Entry 4Y8Q (X-ray diffraction, 2.60 A resolution); this record covers chains S and T of the 32 polymer chains in the assembly.

# Chain S
Protein: Proteasome subunit alpha type-6
Organism: Saccharomyces cerevisiae (strain ATCC 204508 / S288c)
Notes: EC 3.4.25.1
UniProt: P40302 (PSA6_YEAST); residues 0-233 here correspond to UniProt positions 1-234 (UniProt number = residue number + 1)
Amino-acid sequence (234 residues; each row starts with the number of its first residue; numbering starts at 0):
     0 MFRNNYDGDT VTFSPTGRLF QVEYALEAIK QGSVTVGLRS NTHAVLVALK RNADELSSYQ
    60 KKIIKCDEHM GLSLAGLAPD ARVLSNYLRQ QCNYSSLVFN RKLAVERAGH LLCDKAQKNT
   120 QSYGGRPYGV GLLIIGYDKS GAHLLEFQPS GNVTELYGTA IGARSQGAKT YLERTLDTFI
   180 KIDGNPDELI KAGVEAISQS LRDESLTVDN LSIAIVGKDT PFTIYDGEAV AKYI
Unresolved in the structure: 0-2
Curated features (UniProtKB/Swiss-Prot):
  - modified residue: Ser13 (Phosphoserine)
  - cross-link: Lys190 (Glycyl lysine isopeptide (Lys-Gly) (interchain with G-Cter in ubiquitin))

# Chain T
Protein: Probable proteasome subunit alpha type-7
Organism: Saccharomyces cerevisiae (strain ATCC 204508 / S288c)
Notes: EC 3.4.25.1
UniProt: P21242 (PSA7_YEAST); residues -3 to 284 here correspond to UniProt positions 1-288 (UniProt number = residue number + 4)
Amino-acid sequence (288 residues; row label = number of the first residue in the row; numbers below 1 keep their minus sign (Met-3 is residue -3)):
    -3 MTSIGTGYDL SNSVFSPDGR NFQVEYAVKA VENGTTSIGI KCNDGVVFAV EKLITSKLLV
    57 PQKNVKIQVV DRHIGCVYSG LIPDGRHLVN RGREEAASFK KLYKTPIPIP AFADRLGQYV
   117 QAHTLYNSVR PFGVSTIFGG VDKNGAHLYM LEPSGSYWGY KGAATGKGRQ SAKAELEKLV
   177 DHHPEGLSAR EAVKQAAKII YLAHEDNKEK DFELEISWCS LSETNGLHKF VKGDLLQEAI
   237 DFAQKEINGD DDEDEDDSDN VMSSDDENAP VATNANATTD QEGDIHLE
Unresolved in the structure: -3 to 1, 245-284
Curated features (UniProtKB/Swiss-Prot):
  - modified residue: Thr-2 (N-acetylthreonine)

# How chain S and chain T interact
Residue-residue contacts - 64 pairs, chain S then chain T:
  Asn4(S) - Leu6(T)
  Tyr5(S) - Asp5(T)  hydrogen bond
  Tyr5(S) - Leu6(T)  hydrophobic
  Thr9(S) - Arg126(T)
  Val10(S) - Gln19(T)
  Val10(S) - Asn123(T)
  Val10(S) - Ser124(T)
  Val10(S) - Val125(T)
  Val10(S) - Arg126(T)
  Thr11(S) - Leu6(T)
  Thr11(S) - Gln19(T)
  Phe12(S) - Gln19(T)  hydrogen bond (backbone-side chain)
  Phe12(S) - Tyr22(T)
  Phe12(S) - Ala23(T)  hydrophobic
  Phe12(S) - Arg126(T)
  Phe12(S) - Pro127(T)
  Ser13(S) - Tyr22(T)
  Pro14(S) - Tyr22(T)  hydrophobic
  Pro14(S) - Lys25(T)
  Thr15(S) - Lys25(T)
  Gly16(S) - Tyr22(T)
  Gly16(S) - Lys25(T)
  Gly16(S) - Ala26(T)
  Leu18(S) - Leu77(T)  hydrophobic
  Leu18(S) - Arg126(T)
  His109(S) - Arg82(T)  hydrogen bond
  Cys112(S) - Arg82(T)
  Asp113(S) - Arg82(T)  salt bridge
  Asp113(S) - Asn86(T)
  Gln116(S) - Pro79(T)
  Gln116(S) - Asp80(T)
  Gln116(S) - His83(T)  hydrogen bond
  Gln116(S) - Arg126(T)
  Thr119(S) - Arg126(T)  hydrogen bond (backbone-side chain)
  Gln120(S) - His119(T)
  Gln120(S) - Val125(T)
  Gln120(S) - Arg126(T)  hydrogen bond (backbone-backbone)
  Gln120(S) - Pro127(T)
  Gln120(S) - Phe128(T)
  Ser121(S) - Ser124(T)
  Tyr122(S) - Ser124(T)  hydrogen bond (backbone-backbone)
  Ser149(S) - Pro79(T)
  Gly150(S) - Pro79(T)
  Asn151(S) - Ile78(T)
  Asn151(S) - Pro79(T)
  Thr153(S) - Leu55(T)
  Thr153(S) - Asn60(T)
  Glu154(S) - Val56(T)
  Glu154(S) - Lys59(T)
  Glu154(S) - Asn60(T)  hydrogen bond (backbone-side chain)
  Leu155(S) - Leu54(T)
  Leu155(S) - Leu55(T)  hydrophobic
  Leu155(S) - Val56(T)
  Tyr156(S) - Leu54(T)  hydrogen bond (backbone-backbone)
  Tyr156(S) - Leu55(T)
  Tyr156(S) - Val56(T)
  Tyr156(S) - Pro57(T)
  Gly157(S) - Leu54(T)
  Lys168(S) - Leu54(T)
  Leu171(S) - Leu54(T)
  Glu172(S) - Ser52(T)  hydrogen bond
  Glu172(S) - Lys53(T)  hydrogen bond (side chain-backbone)
  Glu172(S) - Leu54(T)
  Leu175(S) - Lys53(T)
Interface residues without a listed pair, chain S (36 interface residues in all): Arg38, Glu105, Lys117, His142, Phe178
Interface residues without a listed pair, chain T (30 interface residues in all): Gly129

# Summary
36 residues of chain S and 30 residues of chain T are in contact; the contacts include 11 hydrogen bonds and 1
salt bridge. Polar contacts include Asp113(S)-Arg82(T), Tyr5(S)-Asp5(T) and Phe12(S)-Gln19(T).
Here chain S is Proteasome subunit alpha type-6 and chain T is Probable proteasome subunit alpha type-7, both
from Saccharomyces cerevisiae (strain ATCC 204508 / S288c). Entry 4Y8Q (Yeast 20S proteasome beta7-delta7_Cter
mutant in complex with Ac-PAY-ep) was determined by X-ray diffraction together with 4Y69, 4Y6A, 4Y6V, 4Y6Z,
4Y70, 4Y74 and 34 further entries from the same study.
